4YIQ - chains A and B; structure by X-ray diffraction, 1.85 A resolution.

== Chain A ==
Protein: Carcinoembryonic antigen-related cell adhesion molecule 8
From: Homo sapiens
UniProtKB: P31997 (CEAM8_HUMAN); residues 1-108 here correspond to UniProt positions 34-141 (UniProt number = residue number + 33)
Sequence (108 residues; row label = number of the first residue in the row):
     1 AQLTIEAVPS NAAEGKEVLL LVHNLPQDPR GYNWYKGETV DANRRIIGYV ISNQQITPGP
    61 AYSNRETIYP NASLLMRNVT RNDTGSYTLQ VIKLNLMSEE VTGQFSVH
Disordered / not traced: 1
Curated features (UniProtKB/Swiss-Prot):
  - glycosylation (N-linked (GlcNAc...) asparagine): N71, N78, N82

== Chain B ==
Protein: Carcinoembryonic antigen-related cell adhesion molecule 6
From: Homo sapiens
UniProtKB: P40199 (CEAM6_HUMAN); residues 1-108 here correspond to UniProt positions 34-141 (UniProt number = residue number + 33)
Sequence (108 residues; numbered 1 to 108; the number before each row is that of its first residue):
     1 AKLTIESTPF NVAEGKEVLL LAHNLPQNRI GYSWYKGERV DGNSLIVGYV IGTQQATPGP
    61 AYSGRETIYP NASLLIQNVT QNDTGFYTLQ VIKSDLVNEE ATGQFHVY
Disordered / not traced: 1
Curated features (UniProtKB/Swiss-Prot):
  - glycosylation (N-linked (GlcNAc...) asparagine): N71, N78, N82
Reported in the primary citation:
  - mutagenesis - L45A (Kd 61 uM), Q90A (Kd 48 uM): unchanged binding to Carcinoembryonic antigen-related cell adhesion molecule 6 (chain B)
  - mutagenesis - L96A (Kd 330 uM): decreased binding to Carcinoembryonic antigen-related cell adhesion molecule 6 (chain B)
  - mutagenesis - I30A: abolished binding to Carcinoembryonic antigen-related cell adhesion molecule 6 (chain B)

== Chain A / chain B interface ==
Residue-residue contacts (28):
  R30(A) - L96(B)
  G31(A) - L96(B)
  N33(A) - L96(B)  hydrogen bond (side chain-backbone)
  N33(A) - N98(B)
  E38(A) - R39(B)  hydrogen bond (backbone-side chain)
  T39(A) - R39(B)  hydrogen bond
  V40(A) - V40(B)  hydrophobic
  V40(A) - Q90(B)
  V40(A) - E100(B)
  D41(A) - E100(B)
  A42(A) - N98(B)
  A42(A) - E100(B)  hydrogen bond (backbone-side chain)
  R45(A) - V97(B)
  V50(A) - D95(B)
  T57(A) - D95(B)
  T57(A) - V97(B)
  Q90(A) - V40(B)
  Q90(A) - Q90(B)  hydrogen bond
  I92(A) - I92(B)  hydrophobic
  I92(A) - N98(B)
  N95(A) - V50(B)
  L96(A) - I30(B)
  L96(A) - G31(B)
  M97(A) - L45(B)  hydrophobic
  M97(A) - T57(B)
  S98(A) - Y35(B)
  E100(A) - V40(B)
  E100(A) - G42(B)  hydrogen bond (side chain-backbone)
Interface residues without a listed pair, chain A (22 interface residues in all): Y32, Y35, Y49, Q55
Interface residues without a listed pair, chain B (20 interface residues in all): S33, D41, G48, S94
From the paper, about this interface:
  - hot spots on chain A (mutagenesis) - R45A, L96A: abolished binding to Carcinoembryonic antigen-related cell adhesion molecule 6 (chain B)
  - hot spots on chain A (mutagenesis) - Q90A (Kd 800 nM): increased binding to Carcinoembryonic antigen-related cell adhesion molecule 6 (chain B)
  - hot spots on chain B (mutagenesis) - I30A, L96A: abolished binding to Carcinoembryonic antigen-related cell adhesion molecule 8 (chain A)
  - hot spots on chain B (mutagenesis) - L45A (Kd 12 uM), Q90A (Kd 22 uM): decreased binding to Carcinoembryonic antigen-related cell adhesion molecule 8 (chain A)

== Overview ==
The interface between chain A and chain B involves 22 residues on one side and 20 on the other; the contacts
include 6 hydrogen bonds. Polar contacts include N33(A)-L96(B), E38(A)-R39(B) and T39(A)-R39(B). The paper
reports that R45A and L96A of chain A abolish binding to Carcinoembryonic antigen-related cell adhesion
molecule 6 (chain B); I30A and L96A of chain B abolish binding to Carcinoembryonic antigen-related cell
adhesion molecule 8 (chain A); 7 substitutions were tested in all.
Here chain A is Carcinoembryonic antigen-related cell adhesion molecule 8 and chain B is Carcinoembryonic
antigen-related cell adhesion molecule 6, both from Homo sapiens. Entry 4YIQ (Structure of the CEACAM6-CEACAM8
heterodimer) was determined by X-ray diffraction, deposited together with 4Y88 and 4Y8A.
